8EA4 - chains X and 2 of the 31 polymer chains in the assembly; structure by electron microscopy, 3.00 A resolution.

[Chain X]
Molecule: TnsB
From: Scytonema hofmannii
Sequence (584 residues; row label = number of the first residue in the row):
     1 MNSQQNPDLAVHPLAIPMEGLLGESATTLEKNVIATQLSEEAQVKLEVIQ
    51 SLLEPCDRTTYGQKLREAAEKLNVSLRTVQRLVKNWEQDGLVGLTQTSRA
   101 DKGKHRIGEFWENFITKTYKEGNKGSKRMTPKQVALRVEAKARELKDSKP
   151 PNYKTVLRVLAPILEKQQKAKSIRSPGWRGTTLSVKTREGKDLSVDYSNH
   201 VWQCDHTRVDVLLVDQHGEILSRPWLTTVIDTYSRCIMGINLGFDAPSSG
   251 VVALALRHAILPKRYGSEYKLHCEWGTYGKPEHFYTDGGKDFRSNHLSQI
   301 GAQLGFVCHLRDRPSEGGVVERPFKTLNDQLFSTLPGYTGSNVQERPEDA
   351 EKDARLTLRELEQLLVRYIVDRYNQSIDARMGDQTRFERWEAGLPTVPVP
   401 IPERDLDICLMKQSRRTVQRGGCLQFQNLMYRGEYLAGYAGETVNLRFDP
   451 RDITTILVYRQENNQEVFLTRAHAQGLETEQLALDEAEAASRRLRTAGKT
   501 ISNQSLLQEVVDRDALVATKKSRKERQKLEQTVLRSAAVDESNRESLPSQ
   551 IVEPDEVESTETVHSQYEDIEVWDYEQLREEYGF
Disordered / not traced: 1-28, 517-523, 543-584
Ion coordination: Mg2+: Asp-205, Asp-287 (shared with 1 residue of chain 1; 1 residue of chain 6)
What the authors report for this chain:
  - mutagenesis - Y439A: decreased catalytic activity with TnsC
  - mutagenesis - R432A: unchanged catalytic activity with TnsC
  - mutagenesis - R432A: unchanged catalytic activity (ATP hydrolysis)

[Chain 2]
Molecule: LE_R
Sequence (51 nucleotides; each row starts with the number of its first residue):
     1 TGTACAGTGACAAATTATCTGTCGTCGGTGACAGATTAATGTCATTGTGA
    51 C
Disordered / not traced: 29-51

[How chain X and chain 2 interact]
Residue-residue contacts (27):
  Arg-174(X) / DA4(2)  base contact
  Ser-175(X) / DG2(2)  hydrogen bond to the phosphate
  Ser-175(X) / DT3(2)  base contact
  Pro-176(X) / DT3(2)  base contact
  Gly-177(X) / DT1(2)  base contact
  Gly-177(X) / DT3(2)  phosphate contact
  Trp-178(X) / DT1(2)  hydrogen bond to the base
  Trp-178(X) / DG2(2)  phosphate contact
  Trp-178(X) / DT3(2)  hydrogen bond to the phosphate
  Thr-182(X) / DT1(2)  base contact
  Arg-235(X) / DA4(2)  phosphate contact
  Ser-315(X) / DG2(2)  sugar contact
  Gly-318(X) / DG2(2)  base contact
  Gly-318(X) / DT3(2)  sugar contact
  Val-319(X) / DT3(2)  sugar contact
  Arg-322(X) / DT3(2)  hydrogen bond to the base
  Arg-322(X) / DA4(2)  hydrogen bond to the base
  Arg-322(X) / DC5(2)  hydrogen bond to the base
  Thr-326(X) / DA4(2)  phosphate contact
  Thr-326(X) / DC5(2)  sugar contact
  Gln-330(X) / DC5(2)  sugar contact
  Gln-330(X) / DA6(2)  phosphate contact
  Ala-379(X) / DA4(2)  phosphate contact
  Arg-380(X) / DT3(2)  salt bridge to the phosphate
  Arg-380(X) / DA4(2)  salt bridge to the phosphate
  Arg-386(X) / DA4(2)  hydrogen bond to the phosphate
  Arg-386(X) / DC5(2)  salt bridge to the phosphate
Other interface residues (no listed pair), chain X (23 interface residues in all): Arg-179, Leu-183, Glu-316, Glu-321, Asp-329, Tyr-373, Ile-377

[In short]
The interface between chain X and chain 2 involves 23 residues on one side and 6 on the other, with 7 hydrogen
bonds and 3 salt bridges. Polar pairs include Trp-178(X)/DT1(2), Arg-322(X)/DT3(2) and Arg-322(X)/DA4(2). The
paper reports that Y439A of chain X reduces catalytic activity with TnsC; R432A of chain X leaves catalytic
activity with TnsC unchanged.
Here chain X is TnsB (Scytonema hofmannii) and chain 2 is LE_R. Entry 8EA4 (V-K CAST Transpososome from
Scytonema hofmanni, minor configuration) was determined by electron microscopy together with 8EA3 and 7SVU
from the same study.
